PDB entry 9GFY | X-ray diffraction, 1.23 A resolution | chains A and B

== Chain A ==
Protein: Endothiapepsin
From: Cryphonectria parasitica
Notes: EC 3.4.23.22
UniProtKB: P11838 (CARP_CRYPA); residues 1-330 here correspond to UniProt positions 90-419 (UniProt number = residue number + 89)
Sequence (330 residues; numbered 1 to 330; the number before each row is that of its first residue):
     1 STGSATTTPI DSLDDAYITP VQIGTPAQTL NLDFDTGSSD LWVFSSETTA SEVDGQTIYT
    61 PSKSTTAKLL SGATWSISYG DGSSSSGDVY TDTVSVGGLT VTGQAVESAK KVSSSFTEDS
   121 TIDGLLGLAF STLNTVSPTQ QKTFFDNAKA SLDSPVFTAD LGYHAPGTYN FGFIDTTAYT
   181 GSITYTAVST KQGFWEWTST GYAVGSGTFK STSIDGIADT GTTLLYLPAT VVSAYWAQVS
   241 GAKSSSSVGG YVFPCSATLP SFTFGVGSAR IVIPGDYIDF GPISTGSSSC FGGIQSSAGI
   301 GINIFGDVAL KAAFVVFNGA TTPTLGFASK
Disulfide bonds: Cys-255/Cys-290
Curated features (UniProtKB/Swiss-Prot):
  - active site: Asp-35, Ser-199
Reported in the primary citation:
  - binding site for Pepstatin (chain B): Asp-33, Asp-35, Asp-81, Asp-219
  - catalytic residues: Asp-35, Asp-219 (citing earlier work)

== Chain B ==
Protein: Pepstatin
Sequence (6 residues; numbered 1 to 6; the number before each row is that of its first residue):
     1 XVVXAX
Modified residues: IVA (isovaleric acid) at position 1; STA (statine) at position 4; STA (statine) at position 6

== Interface between chain A and chain B ==
Pairs across the interface (35; chain A residue first):
  Asp-15(A) / IVA_1(B)
  Asp-15(A) / Val-2(B)
  Asp-33(A) / STA_4(B)
  Asp-35(A) / STA_4(B)
  Gly-37(A) / STA_4(B)
  Gly-37(A) / Ala-5(B)  hydrogen bond (backbone-backbone)
  Ser-38(A) / Ala-5(B)
  Ile-77(A) / Ala-5(B)  hydrophobic
  Ser-78(A) / Ala-5(B)
  Ser-78(A) / STA_6(B)
  Tyr-79(A) / Val-3(B)
  Tyr-79(A) / STA_4(B)
  Tyr-79(A) / Ala-5(B)
  Tyr-79(A) / STA_6(B)
  Gly-80(A) / Val-3(B)  hydrogen bond (backbone-backbone)
  Gly-80(A) / STA_4(B)  hydrogen bond (backbone-backbone)
  Gly-80(A) / STA_6(B)
  Asp-81(A) / Val-2(B)
  Asp-81(A) / Val-3(B)  hydrogen bond (side chain-backbone)
  Asp-81(A) / STA_4(B)
  Ser-83(A) / STA_4(B)
  Leu-125(A) / STA_4(B)
  Phe-194(A) / Ala-5(B)
  Phe-194(A) / STA_6(B)
  Asp-219(A) / STA_4(B)
  Gly-221(A) / Val-2(B)
  Gly-221(A) / STA_4(B)  hydrogen bond (backbone-backbone)
  Thr-222(A) / Val-2(B)
  Thr-222(A) / Val-3(B)
  Thr-222(A) / STA_4(B)
  Thr-223(A) / IVA_1(B)
  Thr-223(A) / Val-2(B)  hydrogen bond (side chain-backbone)
  Tyr-226(A) / Val-3(B)
  Ile-304(A) / Val-3(B)  hydrophobic
  Ile-304(A) / STA_6(B)
Other interface residues (no listed pair), chain A (25 interface residues in all): Phe-116, Leu-133, Leu-224, Phe-291, Ile-300, Ile-302

== Overview ==
25 residues of chain A face 6 of chain B across their interface; the contacts include 6 hydrogen bonds. Polar
pairs include Asp-81(A)/Val-3(B), Thr-223(A)/Val-2(B) and Gly-37(A)/Ala-5(B). From the paper: catalytic
residues Asp-35(A) and Asp-219(A); a binding site for Pepstatin (chain B) at Asp-33(A), Asp-35(A) and
Asp-81(A) among others.
Chain A is Endothiapepsin (Cryphonectria parasitica) and chain B is Pepstatin; the structure, Endothiapepsin
in complex with pepstatin soaked at pH 7.6, was determined by X-ray diffraction.
